PDB entry 6IP1 | electron microscopy, 3.90 A resolution | chains B and C of the 8 polymer chains in the assembly

[Chain B]
Protein: Syntaxin-1A
Source organism: Rattus norvegicus
UniProtKB: P32851 (STX1A_RAT); residues 2-253 here = UniProt positions 2-253
Sequence (254 residues; each row starts with the number of its first residue; numbering starts at 0):
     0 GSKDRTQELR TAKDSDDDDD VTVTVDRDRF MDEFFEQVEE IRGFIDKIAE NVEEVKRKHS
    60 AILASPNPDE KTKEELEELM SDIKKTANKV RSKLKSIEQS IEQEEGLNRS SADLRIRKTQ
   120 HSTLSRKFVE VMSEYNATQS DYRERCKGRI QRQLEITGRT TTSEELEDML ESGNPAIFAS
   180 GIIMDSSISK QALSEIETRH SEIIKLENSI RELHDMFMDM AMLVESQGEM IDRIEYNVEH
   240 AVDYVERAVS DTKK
Not modelled in the structure: 0-191
Differences from the reference sequence: expression tag (0-1)
Curated features (UniProtKB/Swiss-Prot):
  - site: Lys253 (Microbial infection: Cleavage)
  - modified residue (Phosphoserine): Ser14, Ser64, Ser95, Ser188
  - cross-link (Glycyl lysine isopeptide (Lys-Gly)): Lys252 (interchain with G-Cter in SUMO), Lys253 (interchain with G-Cter in SUMO)

[Chain C]
Protein: Synaptosomal-associated protein 25
Source organism: Rattus norvegicus
UniProtKB: P60881 (SNP25_RAT); numbering as in UniProt (aligned over 1-100)
Sequence (102 residues; numbered -1 to 100; the number before each row is that of its first residue; numbers below 1 keep their minus sign (Gly-1 is residue -1)):
    -1 GSMAEDADMR NELEEMQRRA DQLADESLES TRRMLQLVEE SKDAGIRTLV MLDEQGEQLE
    59 RIEEGMDQIN KDMKEAEKNL TDLGKFCGLC VCPCNKLKSS DA
Not modelled in the structure: -1 to 16, 82-100
Differences from the reference sequence: expression tag (-1 to 0)
Curated features (UniProtKB/Swiss-Prot):
  - lipidation (S-palmitoyl cysteine): Cys85, Cys88, Cys90, Cys92

[Interface between chain B and chain C]
Residue-residue contacts - 46 pairs, chain B then chain C:
  Ile195(B) - Leu21(C)  hydrophobic
  Glu196(B) - Leu21(C)
  His199(B) - Leu21(C)
  His199(B) - Ser25(C)  hydrogen bond
  His199(B) - Ser28(C)
  Ile203(B) - Ser28(C)
  Leu205(B) - Met32(C)  hydrophobic
  Glu206(B) - Ser28(C)  hydrogen bond
  Glu206(B) - Thr29(C)
  Glu206(B) - Arg31(C)  salt bridge
  Glu206(B) - Met32(C)
  Ile209(B) - Met32(C)  hydrophobic
  Ile209(B) - Leu35(C)
  Arg210(B) - Leu35(C)
  His213(B) - Leu35(C)
  His213(B) - Glu38(C)
  Phe216(B) - Ser39(C)
  Met217(B) - Glu38(C)
  Met217(B) - Ala42(C)  hydrophobic
  Ala220(B) - Thr46(C)
  Val223(B) - Thr46(C)
  Val223(B) - Met49(C)  hydrophobic
  Val223(B) - Leu50(C)  hydrophobic
  Val223(B) - Gln53(C)  hydrogen bond (backbone-side chain)
  Glu224(B) - Met49(C)
  Gly227(B) - Gln53(C)
  Ile230(B) - Gln53(C)
  Ile230(B) - Leu57(C)  hydrophobic
  Ile233(B) - Ile60(C)  hydrophobic
  Glu234(B) - Gln56(C)
  Glu234(B) - Arg59(C)
  Glu234(B) - Ile60(C)
  Val237(B) - Ile60(C)  hydrophobic
  Val237(B) - Met64(C)  hydrophobic
  Val237(B) - Ile67(C)
  Ala240(B) - Ile67(C)
  Val241(B) - Gly63(C)
  Val241(B) - Ile67(C)  hydrophobic
  Val244(B) - Met71(C)  hydrophobic
  Glu245(B) - Asp70(C)
  Val248(B) - Asp70(C)
  Thr251(B) - Ala74(C)
  Thr251(B) - Asn77(C)
  Thr251(B) - Leu81(C)
  Lys252(B) - Asn77(C)
  Lys253(B) - Asp80(C)
Interface residues without a listed pair, chain B (31 interface residues in all): Leu192, Ile202, Met219, Gln226
Interface residues without a listed pair, chain C (31 interface residues in all): Arg17, Glu24, Val36, Glu73

[Summary]
Chain B and chain C each contribute 31 residues to their interface; the contacts include 3 hydrogen bonds and
1 salt bridge. Among the polar pairs are Glu206(B)-Arg31(C), His199(B)-Ser25(C) and Glu206(B)-Ser28(C).
Chain B is Syntaxin-1A and chain C is Synaptosomal-associated protein 25, both from Rattus norvegicus; the
structure, alpha-SNAP-SNARE subcomplex in the whole 20S complex, was determined by electron microscopy
together with 6IP2 from the same study.
